8XL6 - chains B and D of the 12 polymer chains in the assembly; structure by electron microscopy, 2.29 A resolution.

Chain B (and D):
Protein: Methylcrotonoyl-CoA carboxylase beta chain, mitochondrial
Organism: Homo sapiens
Notes: EC 6.4.1.4; chain D of this document is another copy of the same molecule, construct and numbering; everything in this record applies to it too
UniProtKB: Q9HCC0 (MCCB_HUMAN); residues 1-563 here = UniProt positions 1-563
Amino-acid sequence (563 residues; row label = number of the first residue in the row):
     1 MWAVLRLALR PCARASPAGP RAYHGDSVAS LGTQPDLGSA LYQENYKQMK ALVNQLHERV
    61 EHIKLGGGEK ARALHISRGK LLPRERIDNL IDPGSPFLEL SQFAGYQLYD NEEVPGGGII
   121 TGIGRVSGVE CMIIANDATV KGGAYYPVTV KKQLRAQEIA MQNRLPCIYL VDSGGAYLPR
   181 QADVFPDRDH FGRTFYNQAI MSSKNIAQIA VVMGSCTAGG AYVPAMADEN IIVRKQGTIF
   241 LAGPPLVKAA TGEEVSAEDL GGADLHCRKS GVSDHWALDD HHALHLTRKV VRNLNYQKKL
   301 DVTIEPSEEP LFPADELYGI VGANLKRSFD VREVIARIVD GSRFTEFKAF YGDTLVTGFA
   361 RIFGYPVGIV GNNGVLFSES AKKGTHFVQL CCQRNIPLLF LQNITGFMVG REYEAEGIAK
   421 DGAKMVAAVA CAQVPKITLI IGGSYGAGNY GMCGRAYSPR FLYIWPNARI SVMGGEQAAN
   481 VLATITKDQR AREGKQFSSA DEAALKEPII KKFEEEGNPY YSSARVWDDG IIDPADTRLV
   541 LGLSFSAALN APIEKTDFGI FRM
Not modelled in the structure: 1-22
Ligand contacts: biotin (BTN): V375, T405, G406, F407, M408, V409, E476, Q477, N480
Swiss-Prot annotation at these positions:
  - region: R343 to N372 (Acyl-CoA binding)
  - modified residue: K70 (N6-acetyllysine), K141 (N6-succinyllysine), K495 (N6-acetyllysine), K511 (N6-acetyllysine)
  - natural variant: S39 (S39F: In MCC2D), G68 (G68V: In MCC2D; uncertain significance), E99 (E99Q: In MCC2D), S101 (S101F: In MCC2D), G105 (G105R: In MCC2D; uncertain significance), G118 (deletion: In MCC2D), C131 (C131F: In MCC2D), T139 (T139I: In MCC2D), Y146 (Y146N: In MCC2D), K152 (K152T: In MCC2D), R155 (R155Q: In MCC2D; R155W: In MCC2D), N163 (N163D: In MCC2D; uncertain significance), 42 further natural variant entries in UniProt
Reported in the primary citation:
  - catalytic residues: A447, G448 (citing earlier work)

Interface between chain B and chain D:
Residue-residue contacts (40):
  D92(B) with Y23(D)
  P93(B) with Y23(D)
  S127(B) with Y23(D); H24(D)
  G128(B) with Y23(D)
  S202(B) with Q393(D), hydrogen bond (backbone-side chain)
  N205(B) with Q393(D), hydrogen bond (side chain-backbone)
  D228(B) with H386(D); L390(D); Q393(D)
  E229(B) with F347(D); L390(D); R394(D), salt bridge
  C267(B) with F350(D); Y351(D), hydrogen bond (backbone-backbone)
  R268(B) with F350(D); Y351(D)
  K269(B) with Y351(D)
  G271(B) with K348(D); Y351(D)
  D274(B) with F347(D); K348(D), hydrogen bond (backbone-backbone); A349(D)
  H275(B) with E346(D)
  W276(B) with F350(D), hydrophobic
  H285(B) with S27(D); V28(D)
  R288(B) with Y23(D); D26(D), salt bridge
  K289(B) with V28(D)
  R292(B) with H24(D), hydrogen bond; E305(D), salt bridge
  N293(B) with T345(D); F359(D); R394(D), hydrogen bond (backbone-side chain)
  L294(B) with R394(D)
  N295(B) with T303(D), hydrogen bond; R394(D), hydrogen bond (side chain-backbone); N395(D), hydrogen bond (side chain-backbone)
  Q297(B) with T303(D)
Other interface residues (no listed pair), chain B (27 interface residues in all): S270, S273, V290, Y296
Other interface residues (no listed pair), chain D (25 interface residues in all): A29, D301, V302, P366, I396

Overview:
The interface between chain B and chain D involves 27 residues on one side and 25 on the other; the contacts
include 9 hydrogen bonds and 3 salt bridges. Polar pairs include E229(B)-R394(D), R288(B)-D26(D) and
R292(B)-E305(D). Chain B binds biotin. The paper reports catalytic residues A447(B) and G448(B).
Both chains are Methylcrotonoyl-CoA carboxylase beta chain, mitochondrial (Homo sapiens). Entry 8XL6
(Structure of human 3-methylcrotonyl-CoA carboxylase at apo-state (MCC-Apo)) was determined by electron
microscopy together with 8XL3, 8XL4, 8XL5, 8XL7 and 8XL8 from the same study.
